Entry 7ZLP (X-ray diffraction, 1.94 A resolution); this record covers chains B and C of the 3 polymer chains in the assembly.

# Chain B
Name: Elongin-B
Organism: Homo sapiens
Reference sequence: Q15370 (ELOB_HUMAN); numbering as in UniProt (aligned over 1-118)
Amino-acid sequence (118 residues; numbered 1 to 118; the number before each row is that of its first residue):
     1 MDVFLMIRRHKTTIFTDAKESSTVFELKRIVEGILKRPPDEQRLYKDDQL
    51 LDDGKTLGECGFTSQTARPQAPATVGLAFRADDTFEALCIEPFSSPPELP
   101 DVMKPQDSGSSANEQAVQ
Unresolved in the structure: 105-118
Curated features (UniProtKB/Swiss-Prot):
  - modified residue: Met-1 (N-acetylmethionine), Thr-84 (Phosphothreonine), Ser-108 (Phosphoserine), Ser-111 (Phosphoserine)

# Chain C
Name: Elongin-C
Organism: Homo sapiens
Reference sequence: Q15369 (ELOC_HUMAN); residues 17-112 here = UniProt positions 17-112
Amino-acid sequence (97 residues; numbered 16 to 112; the number before each row is that of its first residue):
    16 MMYVKLISSDGHEFIVKREHALTSGTIKAMLSGPGQFAENETNEVNFREI
    66 PSHVLSKVCMYFTYKVRYTNSSTEIPEFPIAPEIALELLMAANFLDC
Unresolved in the structure: 48-50, 53-56
Sequence notes: initiating methionine (16)

# How chain B and chain C interact
Pairs across the interface (50; chain B residue first):
  Phe-4(B) / Thr-78(C)
  Met-6(B) / Met-75(C)  hydrophobic
  Arg-8(B) / His-27(C)
  Lys-11(B) / Asp-25(C)  hydrogen bond (side chain-backbone)
  Lys-11(B) / Gly-26(C)
  Lys-11(B) / His-27(C)
  Lys-11(B) / Glu-28(C)  hydrogen bond (backbone-backbone)
  Thr-12(B) / Glu-28(C)
  Thr-12(B) / Ile-30(C)
  Thr-13(B) / Glu-28(C)  hydrogen bond (backbone-backbone)
  Thr-13(B) / Phe-29(C)
  Thr-13(B) / Ile-30(C)  hydrogen bond (backbone-backbone)
  Ile-14(B) / Ile-30(C)
  Phe-15(B) / Tyr-18(C)
  Phe-15(B) / Phe-29(C)  hydrophobic
  Phe-15(B) / Ile-30(C)  hydrogen bond (backbone-backbone)
  Phe-15(B) / Val-31(C)  hydrophobic
  Phe-15(B) / Ser-71(C)
  Phe-15(B) / Cys-74(C)  hydrophobic
  Phe-15(B) / Met-75(C)  hydrophobic
  Thr-16(B) / Tyr-18(C)  hydrogen bond
  Ile-34(B) / Tyr-18(C)
  Ile-34(B) / Ile-30(C)  hydrophobic
  Leu-35(B) / Ile-30(C)  hydrophobic
  Pro-69(B) / Met-75(C)
  Pro-69(B) / Thr-78(C)
  Pro-69(B) / Tyr-83(C)  hydrophobic
  Gln-70(B) / Tyr-79(C)
  Gln-70(B) / Pro-91(C)
  Gln-70(B) / Glu-92(C)
  Gln-70(B) / Phe-93(C)
  Gln-70(B) / Pro-94(C)
  Pro-72(B) / Met-75(C)
  Glu-91(B) / His-27(C)
  Pro-92(B) / His-27(C)  hydrogen bond (backbone-side chain)
  Phe-93(B) / His-27(C)
  Phe-93(B) / Phe-29(C)  hydrophobic
  Phe-93(B) / Ser-67(C)
  Phe-93(B) / Ser-71(C)
  Ser-94(B) / Asp-25(C)
  Ser-94(B) / Pro-66(C)
  Ser-94(B) / Ser-67(C)  hydrogen bond (backbone-side chain)
  Ser-94(B) / His-68(C)  hydrogen bond
  Ser-95(B) / His-68(C)
  Pro-96(B) / His-68(C)
  Pro-96(B) / Ile-99(C)  hydrophobic
  Pro-97(B) / His-68(C)
  Pro-97(B) / Glu-102(C)
  Leu-99(B) / Pro-97(C)
  Leu-99(B) / Glu-98(C)
Also at the interface, not in a pair above, chain B (26 interface residues in all): His-10, Ile-30, Pro-100, Met-103
Also at the interface, not in a pair above, chain C (28 interface residues in all): Lys-72, Arg-82, Leu-101

# Overview
The interface between chain B and chain C involves 26 residues on one side and 28 on the other, with 9
hydrogen bonds. Polar contacts include Lys-11(B)/Asp-25(C), Thr-16(B)/Tyr-18(C) and Pro-92(B)/His-27(C).
Here chain B is Elongin-B and chain C is Elongin-C, both from Homo sapiens. Entry 7ZLP (Crystal structure of
SOCS2:ElonginB:ElonginC in complex with compound 9) was determined by X-ray diffraction (same publication as
7ZLM, 7ZLN, 7ZLO, 7ZLR and 7ZLS).
